PDB entry 4X6Z | X-ray diffraction, 2.70 A resolution | chains R and S of the 30 polymer chains in the assembly

[Chain R]
Name: Proteasome subunit alpha type-4
From: Saccharomyces cerevisiae (strain ATCC 204508 / S288c)
Notes: EC 3.4.25.1
UniProtKB: P40303 (PSA4_YEAST); residues 1-254 here = UniProt positions 1-254
Sequence (254 residues; each row starts with the number of its first residue):
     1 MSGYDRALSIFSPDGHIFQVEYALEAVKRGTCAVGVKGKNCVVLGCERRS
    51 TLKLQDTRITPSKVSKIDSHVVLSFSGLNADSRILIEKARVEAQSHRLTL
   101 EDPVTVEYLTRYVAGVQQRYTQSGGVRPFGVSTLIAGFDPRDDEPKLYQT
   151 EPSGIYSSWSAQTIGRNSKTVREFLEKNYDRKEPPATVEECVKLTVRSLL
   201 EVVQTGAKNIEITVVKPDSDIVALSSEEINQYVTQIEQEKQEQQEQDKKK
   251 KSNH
Disordered / not traced: 1-2, 244-254
Curated features (UniProtKB/Swiss-Prot):
  - modified residue: T60 (Phosphothreonine)

[Chain S]
Name: Proteasome subunit alpha type-5
From: Saccharomyces cerevisiae (strain ATCC 204508 / S288c)
Notes: EC 3.4.25.1
UniProtKB: P32379 (PSA5_YEAST); residue numbers follow UniProt; this construct covers 1-260
Sequence (260 residues; row label = number of the first residue in the row):
     1 MFLTRSEYDRGVSTFSPEGRLFQVEYSLEAIKLGSTAIGIATKEGVVLGV
    51 EKRATSPLLESDSIEKIVEIDRHIGCAMSGLTADARSMIEHARTAAVTHN
   101 LYYDEDINVESLTQSVCDLALRFGEGASGEERLMSRPFGVALLIAGHDAD
   151 DGYQLFHAEPSGTFYRYNAKAIGSGSEGAQAELLNEWHSSLTLKEAELLV
   201 LKILKQVMEEKLDENNAQLSCITKQDGFKIYDNEKTAELIKELKEKEAAE
   251 SPEEADVEMS
Disordered / not traced: 1-8, 251-260

[Chain R / chain S interface]
Residue-residue contacts (61):
  D5(R) with G126(S), hydrogen bond (side chain-backbone); A127(S); R132(S)
  A7(R) with V12(S), hydrophobic; E125(S); S135(S)
  S9(R) with S135(S); R136(S)
  I10(R) with V12(S), hydrophobic; Q23(S)
  F11(R) with Q23(S), hydrogen bond (backbone-side chain); Y26(S); L81(S), hydrophobic; R136(S); P137(S); G139(S)
  S12(R) with Y26(S)
  P13(R) with Y26(S), hydrophobic; E29(S)
  D14(R) with E29(S)
  G15(R) with Y26(S); E29(S); A30(S)
  H16(R) with L33(S)
  I17(R) with L81(S), hydrophobic; R136(S)
  K37(R) with E60(S), salt bridge
  Q118(R) with A83(S); D84(S), hydrogen bond
  T121(R) with R136(S), hydrogen bond (backbone-side chain)
  Q122(R) with M134(S), hydrogen bond; S135(S), hydrogen bond (backbone-backbone); R136(S), hydrogen bond (side chain-backbone); P137(S); F138(S)
  S123(R) with S135(S), hydrogen bond (backbone-side chain)
  G124(R) with S135(S)
  S153(R) with A83(S)
  G154(R) with A83(S)
  I155(R) with T82(S); A83(S)
  Y156(R) with R86(S), hydrogen bond
  S157(R) with L59(S); S63(S)
  S158(R) with L59(S); E60(S), hydrogen bond (backbone-backbone); S63(S), hydrogen bond (backbone-side chain)
  W159(R) with T55(S); S56(S); L58(S); L59(S); E60(S)
  S160(R) with L58(S), hydrogen bond (backbone-backbone); E60(S)
  A161(R) with L58(S)
  E176(R) with S56(S), hydrogen bond; P57(S)
  R181(R) with P57(S), hydrogen bond (side chain-backbone); L58(S), hydrogen bond (side chain-backbone); L59(S), hydrogen bond (side chain-backbone); E60(S)
Interface residues without a listed pair, chain R (33 interface residues in all): Y4, R6, R172, L175, Y179
Interface residues without a listed pair, chain S (30 interface residues in all): D9, S27

[In short]
The interface between chain R and chain S involves 33 residues on one side and 30 on the other; the contacts
include 16 hydrogen bonds and 1 salt bridge. Polar contacts include K37(R)-E60(S), D5(R)-G126(S) and
F11(R)-Q23(S).
Here chain R is Proteasome subunit alpha type-4 and chain S is Proteasome subunit alpha type-5, both from
Saccharomyces cerevisiae (strain ATCC 204508 / S288c). Entry 4X6Z (Yeast 20S proteasome in complex with PR-VI
modulator) was determined by X-ray diffraction.
